Entry 7EGP (electron microscopy, 6.90 A resolution (low resolution: residue-level contacts below are approximate; hydrogen-bond / salt-bridge calls are withheld)); this record covers chains R and W of the 21 polymer chains in the assembly.

Chain R:
Molecule: Histone H2B 1.1
Organism: Xenopus laevis
UniProt: P02281 (H2B11_XENLA); residues 1-122 here correspond to UniProt positions 5-126 (UniProt number = residue number + 4)
Chain sequence (122 residues; numbered 1 to 122; the number before each row is that of its first residue):
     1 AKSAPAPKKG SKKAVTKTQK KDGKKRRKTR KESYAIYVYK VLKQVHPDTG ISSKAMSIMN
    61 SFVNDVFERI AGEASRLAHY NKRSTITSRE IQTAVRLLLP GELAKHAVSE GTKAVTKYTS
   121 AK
Disordered / not traced: 1-28, 122
Construct notes: engineered mutation Thr29 (Ser33 in P02281)
UniProt features mapped onto this chain:
  - modified residue: Lys2 (N6-acetyllysine), Lys9 (N6-acetyllysine), Ser11 (Phosphoserine), Lys12 (N6-acetyllysine), Lys17 (N6-acetyllysine)
  - glycosylation: Ser109 (O-linked (GlcNAc) serine)
  - cross-link: Lys117 (Glycyl lysine isopeptide (Lys-Gly) (interchain with G-Cter in ubiquitin))

Chain W:
Molecule: 235-nt DNA strand
Sequence (235 nucleotides; each row starts with the number of its first residue; numbers below 1 keep their minus sign (DT-28 is residue -28)):
   -28 TTATGTGATG GACCCTATAC GCGGCCGCCC TGGAGAATCC CGGTGCCGAG GCCGCTCAAT
    32 TGGTCGTAGA CAGCTCTAGC ACCGCTTAAA CGCACGTACG CGCTGTCCCC CGCGTTTTAA
    92 CCGCCAAGGG GATTACTCCC TAGTCTCCAG GCACGTGTCA GATATATACA TCCTGAAGCT
   152 TGTCGAGAAG TACTAGAGGA TCATAATCAG CCATACCACA TTTGTAGAGG TTTTA
Disordered / not traced: -28 to 1, 168-206

Chain R / chain W interface:
Residue-residue contacts - 16 pairs, chain R then chain W:
  Arg30(R) with DC26(W); DT27(W); DC28(W)
  Glu32(R) with DA30(W)
  Tyr39(R) with DG21(W); DG22(W)
  Gly50(R) with DG21(W)
  Ile51(R) with DA20(W); DG21(W)
  Ser52(R) with DA20(W)
  Ser53(R) with DA20(W)
  Met56(R) with DG21(W)
  Arg83(R) with DG40(W)
  Ser84(R) with DA39(W); DG40(W)
  Thr85(R) with DG40(W)
Interface residues without a listed pair, chain R (12 interface residues in all): Lys54
Interface residues without a listed pair, chain W (10 interface residues in all): DA41

In short:
12 residues of chain R face 10 of chain W across their interface.
Here chain R is Histone H2B 1.1 (Xenopus laevis) and chain W is a 235-nt DNA strand. Entry 7EGP (The structure
of SWI/SNF-nucleosome complex) was determined by electron microscopy (same publication as 7EG6 and 7EGM).
